Entry 6XTR (X-ray diffraction, 1.20 A resolution); this record covers chains A and C.

Chain A:
Protein: Formylglycine-generating enzyme
Source organism: Thermomonospora curvata (strain ATCC 19995 / DSM 43183 / JCM 3096 / NBRC 15933 / NCIMB 10081 / Henssen B9)
Notes: EC 1.8.3.7
Reference sequence: D1A7C3 (FGE_THECD); numbering as in UniProt (aligned over 1-302)
Amino-acid sequence (303 residues; numbered 0 to 302; the number before each row is that of its first residue; numbering starts at 0):
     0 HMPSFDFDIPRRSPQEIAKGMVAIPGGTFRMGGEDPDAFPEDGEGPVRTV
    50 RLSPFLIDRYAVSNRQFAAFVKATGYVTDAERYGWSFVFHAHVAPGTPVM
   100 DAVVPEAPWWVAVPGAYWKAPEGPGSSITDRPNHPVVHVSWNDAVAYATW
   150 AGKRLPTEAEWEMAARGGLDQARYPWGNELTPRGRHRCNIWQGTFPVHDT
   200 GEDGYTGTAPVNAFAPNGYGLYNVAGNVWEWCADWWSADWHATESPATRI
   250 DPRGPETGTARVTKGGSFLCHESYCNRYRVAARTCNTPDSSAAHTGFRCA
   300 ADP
Sequence notes: expression tag (0)
Curated features (UniProtKB/Swiss-Prot):
  - binding site (Ca(2+)): Asn-188, Ile-189, Asp-202, Tyr-204, Asn-222, Val-223, Gly-225, Val-227
  - binding site (Cu(+)): Cys-269, Cys-274
  - mutagenesis: Cys-187 (C187A: In 4C; increased formylglycine-generating enzyme activity; when associated with A-231; A-284 and A-298), Cys-231 (C231A: In 4C; increased formylglycine-generating enzyme activity; when associated with A-187; A-284 and A-298), Cys-269 (C269S: Abolished formylglycine-generating enzyme activity and ability to bind Cu(+)), Cys-274 (C274S: Abolished formylglycine-generating enzyme activity and ability to bind Cu(+)), Cys-284 (C284A: In 4C; increased formylglycine-generating enzyme activity; when associated with A-187; A-231 and A-298), Cys-298 (C298A: In 4C; increased formylglycine-generating enzyme activity; when associated with A-187; A-231 and A-284)
Bound ions: Ca2+ site 1: Asn-188, Ile-189, Asp-202, Tyr-204; Ca2+ site 2: Asn-222, Val-223, Gly-225, Val-227, Gly-265; Cu+: Cys-269, Cys-274 (shared with Cys-7(C) of chain C)
Ligand contacts: oxygen molecule (OXY): Trp-228, Ser-266, Leu-268, Cys-269, His-293

Chain C:
Protein: Abz-ala-thr-thr-pro-leu-cys-gly-pro-ser-arg-ala-ser-ile-leu-ser-gly
Amino-acid sequence (16 residues; numbered 2 to 17; the number before each row is that of its first residue):
     2 ATTPLCGPSRASILSG
Covalent attachments: isatoic anhydride (SOA) linked to Ala-2
Bound ions: Cu+: Cys-7 (shared with Cys-269(A), Cys-274(A) of chain A)

Interface between chain A and chain C:
Pairs across the interface - 40 pairs, chain A then chain C:
  Phe-38(A) with Thr-4(C); Pro-5(C), hydrophobic
  Glu-40(A) with Thr-4(C), hydrogen bond
  Ala-79(A) with Arg-11(C)
  Tyr-82(A) with Arg-11(C)
  Trp-84(A) with Arg-11(C), hydrogen bond (backbone-side chain); Ile-14(C), hydrophobic
  Phe-86(A) with Pro-9(C); Ser-10(C); Arg-11(C); Ile-14(C), hydrophobic
  Ala-101(A) with Ile-14(C), hydrophobic
  Val-102(A) with Ile-14(C)
  Val-103(A) with Leu-6(C), hydrophobic; Ser-13(C)
  Pro-104(A) with Leu-6(C); Ser-13(C)
  Glu-105(A) with Thr-3(C), hydrogen bond
  Ala-106(A) with Leu-6(C), hydrophobic
  Trp-109(A) with Pro-9(C)
  Trp-228(A) with Cys-7(C), hydrophobic
  Tyr-273(A) with Pro-5(C); Leu-6(C), hydrogen bond (side chain-backbone)
  Cys-274(A) with Pro-5(C), hydrophobic; Cys-7(C), disulfide
  Arg-276(A) with Thr-4(C); Pro-5(C), hydrogen bond (side chain-backbone); Cys-7(C), hydrogen bond
  Asn-285(A) with Gly-8(C); Pro-9(C), hydrogen bond (side chain-backbone); Ser-10(C)
  Thr-286(A) with Ser-10(C), hydrogen bond
  Asp-288(A) with Arg-11(C), hydrogen bond (backbone-side chain)
  Ser-289(A) with Pro-9(C); Ser-10(C); Arg-11(C), hydrogen bond (side chain-backbone)
  Ser-290(A) with Arg-11(C), hydrogen bond
  Ala-291(A) with Pro-9(C), hydrophobic
  His-293(A) with Cys-7(C), hydrogen bond (side chain-backbone); Pro-9(C)
Interface residues without a listed pair, chain A (32 interface residues in all): Asp-41, Asp-78, Ser-85, Met-99, Trp-108, Cys-269, Thr-283, Cys-284
Disulfides between the chains: Cys-274(A)/Cys-7(C)

In short:
Chain A and chain C form an interface of 32 and 11 residues respectively, with 1 disulfide bond and 12
hydrogen bonds. Among the polar pairs are Glu-40(A)/Thr-4(C), Trp-84(A)/Arg-11(C) and Glu-105(A)/Thr-3(C).
Ligands of chain A: oxygen molecule. Isatoic anhydride is covalently linked to Ala-2(C).
Chain A is Formylglycine-generating enzyme (Thermomonospora curvata (strain ATCC 19995 / DSM 43183 / JCM 3096
/ NBRC 15933 / NCIMB 10081 / Henssen B9)) and chain C is
Abz-ala-thr-thr-pro-leu-cys-gly-pro-ser-arg-ala-ser-ile-leu-ser-gly; the structure, Crystal structure reveals
non-coordinative binding of O2 to the copper center of the formylglycine-generating enzyme - ..., was
determined by X-ray diffraction together with 6XTL, 6XTM, 6XTN, 6XTO, 6XTP, 6XTQ and 6XTS from the same study.
